PDB entry 6AXN | X-ray diffraction, 1.90 A resolution | chain A

== Chain A ==
Molecule: Epi-isozizaene synthase
Source organism: Streptomyces coelicolor
Notes: EC 4.2.3.37
Reference sequence: Q9K499 (CYC1_STRCO); numbering as in UniProt (aligned over 2-361)
Sequence (382 residues; row label = number of the first residue in the row; numbers below 1 keep their minus sign (Met-20 is residue -20)):
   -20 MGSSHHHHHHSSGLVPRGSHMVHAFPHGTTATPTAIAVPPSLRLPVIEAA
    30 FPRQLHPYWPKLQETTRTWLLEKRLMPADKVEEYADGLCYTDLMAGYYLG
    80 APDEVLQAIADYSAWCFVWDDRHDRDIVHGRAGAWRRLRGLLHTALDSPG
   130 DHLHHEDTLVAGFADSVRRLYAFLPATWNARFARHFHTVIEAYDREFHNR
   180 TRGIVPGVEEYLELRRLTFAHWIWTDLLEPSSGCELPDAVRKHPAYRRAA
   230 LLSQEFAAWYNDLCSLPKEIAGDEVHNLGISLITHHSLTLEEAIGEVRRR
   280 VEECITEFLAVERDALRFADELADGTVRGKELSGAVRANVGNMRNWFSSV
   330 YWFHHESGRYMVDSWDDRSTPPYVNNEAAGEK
Not modelled in the structure: -20 to 15, 356-361
Sequence notes: expression tag (-20 to 1); engineered mutation Cys95 (Phe in Q9K499)
Bound ions: Mg2+ site 1: Asp99 (together with pyrophosphate); Mg2+ site 2: Asn240, Ser244, Glu248 (together with pyrophosphate)
Small-molecule neighbours:
  - N-benzyl-N,N-diethylethanaminium (BTM): Leu72, Ser92, Cys95, Phe96, Asp99, Tyr172, Thr197, Phe198, Ala199, Trp203, Asn240, Trp325, Phe332, His333, Arg338, Tyr339
  - pyrophosphate (POP): Phe96, Asp99, Arg194, Thr197, Phe198, Asn240, Ser244, Lys247, Glu248, Arg338, Tyr339
From the paper describing this entry:
  - conformationally variable residues: Cys95
  - contacts within the chain: Tyr91-Cys95
  - specificity-determining residues: Phe96
  - mutagenesis - Y69A, Y69F, F96H, F96M, F96N, F96Q, F96S, F96T, W203H, W203Y: decreased catalytic activity

== Overview ==
Chain A binds pyrophosphate and N-benzyl-N,N-diethylethanaminium. Asn240, Ser244 and Glu248 coordinate Mg2+
site 2. The paper reports that Y69A, Y69F and F96H, among others, reduce catalytic activity; the specificity
determinant Phe96; 10 substitutions were tested in all.
Chain A is Epi-isozizaene synthase (Streptomyces coelicolor); the structure, F95C Epi-isozizaene synthase, was
determined by X-ray diffraction, deposited together with 6AX9, 6AXM, 6AXO and 6AXU.
